Entry 6CMR (X-ray diffraction, 2.21 A resolution); this record covers chain A.

== Chain A ==
Name: Tyrosine-protein phosphatase non-receptor type 11
From: Homo sapiens
Notes: EC 3.1.3.48
UniProtKB: Q06124 (PTN11_HUMAN), isoform Q06124-2; residues 1-529 here = UniProt positions 1-529
Amino-acid sequence (532 residues; row label = number of the first residue in the row; numbers below 1 keep their minus sign (Gly-2 is residue -2)):
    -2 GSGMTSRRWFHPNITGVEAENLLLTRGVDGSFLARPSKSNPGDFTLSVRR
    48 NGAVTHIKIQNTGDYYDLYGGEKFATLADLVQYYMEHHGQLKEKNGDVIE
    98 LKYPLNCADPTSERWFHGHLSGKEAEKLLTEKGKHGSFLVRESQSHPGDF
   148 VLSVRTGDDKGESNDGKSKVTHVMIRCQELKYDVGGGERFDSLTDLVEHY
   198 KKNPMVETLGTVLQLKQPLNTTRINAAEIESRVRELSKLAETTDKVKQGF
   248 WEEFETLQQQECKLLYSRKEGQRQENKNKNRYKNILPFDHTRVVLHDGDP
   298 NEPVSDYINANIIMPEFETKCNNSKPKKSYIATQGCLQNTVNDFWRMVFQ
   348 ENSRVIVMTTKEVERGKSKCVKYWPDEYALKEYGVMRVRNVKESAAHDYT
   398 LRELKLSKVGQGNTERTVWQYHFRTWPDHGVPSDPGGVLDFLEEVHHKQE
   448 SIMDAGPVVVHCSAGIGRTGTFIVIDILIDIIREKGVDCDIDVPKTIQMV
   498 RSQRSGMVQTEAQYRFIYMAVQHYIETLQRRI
Disordered / not traced: -2 to 1, 91-93, 157-159, 236-244, 294-301, 314-323, 529
Differences from the reference sequence: expression tag (-2 to 0); engineered mutation Asp76 (Glu in Q06124)
UniProt features mapped onto this chain:
  - active site: Cys459 (Phosphocysteine intermediate)
  - binding site (substrate): Asp425, Cys459 to Arg465, Gln506
  - modified residue: Thr2 (N-acetylthreonine), Tyr62 (Phosphotyrosine), Tyr66 (Phosphotyrosine)
  - natural variant: Thr2 (T2I: In NS1), Thr42 (T42A: In NS1), Asn58 (N58K: In NS1), Thr59 (T59A: In NS1), Gly60 (G60A: In NS1; G60V: In myelodysplastic syndrome), Asp61 (D61G: In NS1; D61N: In NS1; D61V: In JMML; D61Y: In JMML), Tyr62 (Y62D: In NS1), Tyr63 (Y63C: In NS1), Glu69 (E69K: In JMML; E69Q: In NS1), Phe71 (F71K: In acute myeloid leukemia; F71L: In NS1), Ala72 (A72G: In NS1; A72S: In NS1; A72T: In JMML; A72V: In JMML), Thr73 (T73I: In NS1), 25 further natural variant entries in UniProt
  - mutagenesis: Cys459 (C459S: Abolishes phosphatase activity. Enhances interaction with NEDD9)
Small-molecule neighbours: shp099 (5OD; 6-(4-azanyl-4-methyl-piperidin-1-yl)-3-[2,3-bis(chloranyl)phenyl]pyrazin-2-amine): Thr108, Glu110, Arg111, Phe113, His114, Thr218, Thr219, Glu249, Glu250, Thr253, Leu254, Gln257, Asp489, Pro491, Lys492, Gln495
Reported in the primary citation:
  - contacts within the chain: Asp76-Arg265 (salt bridge)
  - mutagenesis - E76D (34 s-1): increased catalytic activity on 500 muM substrate
  - catalytic residues: Asp425, Cys459 (citing earlier work)

== In short ==
Ligands of chain A: shp099. UniProt lists active-site residue Cys459, 9 substrate-binding residues and one
mutagenesis site. The paper reports catalytic residues Asp425 and Cys459; E76D increases catalytic activity on
500 muM substrate.
Chain A is Tyrosine-protein phosphatase non-receptor type 11 (Homo sapiens); the structure, Closed structure
of active SHP2 mutant E76D bound to SHP099 inhibitor, was determined by X-ray diffraction together with 6CMP,
6CMQ and 6CMS from the same study.
